6OEN - chains J and N of the 10 polymer chains in the assembly; structure by electron microscopy, 4.30 A resolution (low resolution: residue-level contacts below are approximate; hydrogen-bond / salt-bridge calls are withheld).

[Chain J]
Molecule: 61-nt DNA strand
Sequence (61 nucleotides; row label = number of the first residue in the row; numbers below 1 keep their minus sign (DC-3 is residue -3)):
    -3 CCTGGATCTGGCCTGTCTTACACAGTGATGCAAATCAAGTGTGAAGCCAG
    47 ACAAAAACCCG
Not modelled in the structure: -3 to 0

[Chain N]
Protein: High mobility group protein B1
From: Homo sapiens
Reference sequence: P09429 (HMGB1_HUMAN); residues 1-163 here = UniProt positions 1-163
Amino-acid sequence (163 residues; numbered 1 to 163; the number before each row is that of its first residue):
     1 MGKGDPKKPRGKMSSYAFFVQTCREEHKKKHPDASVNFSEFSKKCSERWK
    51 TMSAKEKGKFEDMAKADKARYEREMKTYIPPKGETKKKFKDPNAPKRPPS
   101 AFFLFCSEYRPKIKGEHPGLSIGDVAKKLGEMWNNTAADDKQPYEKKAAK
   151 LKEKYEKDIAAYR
Not modelled in the structure: 1-98, 120-121, 137-163

[Chain J / chain N interface]
Residue-residue contacts (11):
  DA34(J) - Phe103(N)
  DG35(J) - Phe103(N)
  DG35(J) - Cys106(N)
  DG35(J) - Ala126(N)
  DT36(J) - Ile122(N)
  DG37(J) - Arg110(N)
  DG37(J) - Lys114(N)
  DG37(J) - Pro118(N)
  DG37(J) - Ile122(N)
  DT38(J) - Pro118(N)
  DT38(J) - Gly119(N)
Other interface residues (no listed pair), chain N (9 interface residues in all): Ile113

[In short]
Chain J and chain N form an interface of 5 and 9 residues respectively.
Chain J is a 61-nt DNA strand and chain N is High mobility group protein B1 (Homo sapiens); the structure,
Cryo-EM structure of mouse RAG1/2 PRC complex (DNA1), was determined by electron microscopy together with
6OEM, 6OEO, 6OEP, 6OEQ, 6OER and 6V0V from the same study.
